Entry 6LVX (X-ray diffraction, 2.77 A resolution); this record covers chains A and B.

# Chain A (and B)
Molecule: Toll-like receptor 7
Organism: Macaca mulatta
Notes: chain B of this document is another copy of the same molecule, construct and numbering; everything in this record applies to it too
UniProt: B3Y653 (B3Y653_MACMU); numbering as in UniProt (aligned over 27-839)
Chain sequence (823 residues; each row starts with the number of its first residue):
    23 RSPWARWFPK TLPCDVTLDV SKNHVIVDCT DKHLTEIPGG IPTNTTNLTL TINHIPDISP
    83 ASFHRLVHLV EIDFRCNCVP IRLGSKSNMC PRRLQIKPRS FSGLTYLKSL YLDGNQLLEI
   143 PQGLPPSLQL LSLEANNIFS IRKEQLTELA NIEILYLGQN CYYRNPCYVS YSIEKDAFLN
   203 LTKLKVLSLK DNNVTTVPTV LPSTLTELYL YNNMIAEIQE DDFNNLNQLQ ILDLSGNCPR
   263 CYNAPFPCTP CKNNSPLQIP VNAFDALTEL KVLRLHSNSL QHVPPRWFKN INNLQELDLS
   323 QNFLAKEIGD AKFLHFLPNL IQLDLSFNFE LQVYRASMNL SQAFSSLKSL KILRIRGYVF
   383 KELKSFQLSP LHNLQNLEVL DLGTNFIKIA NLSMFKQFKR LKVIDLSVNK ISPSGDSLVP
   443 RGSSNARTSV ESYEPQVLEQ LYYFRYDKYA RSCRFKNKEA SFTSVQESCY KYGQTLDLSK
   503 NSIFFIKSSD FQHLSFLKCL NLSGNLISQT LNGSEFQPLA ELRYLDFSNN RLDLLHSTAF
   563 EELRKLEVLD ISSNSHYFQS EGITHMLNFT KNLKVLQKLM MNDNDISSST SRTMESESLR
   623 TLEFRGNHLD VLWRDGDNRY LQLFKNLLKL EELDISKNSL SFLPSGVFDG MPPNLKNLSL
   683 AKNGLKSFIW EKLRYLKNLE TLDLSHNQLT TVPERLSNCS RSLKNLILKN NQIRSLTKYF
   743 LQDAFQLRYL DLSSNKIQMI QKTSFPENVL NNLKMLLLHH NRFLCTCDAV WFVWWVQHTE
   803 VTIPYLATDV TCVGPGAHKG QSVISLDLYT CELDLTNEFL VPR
Not modelled in the structure: 23-26, 43, 436-458, 476-489, 836-845
Sequence notes: expression tag (23-26, 840-845); engineered mutation Gln-167 (Asn in B3Y653), Gln-389 (Asn in B3Y653), Leu-440 (Ser in B3Y653), Val-441 (Glu in B3Y653), Pro-442 (Val in B3Y653), Arg-443 (Gly in B3Y653), Gly-444 (Phe in B3Y653), Ser-445 (Cys in B3Y653), Gln-488 (Asn in B3Y653), Gln-799 (Asn in B3Y653)
Disulfides: Cys-36/Cys-51, Cys-98/Cys-475, Cys-100/Cys-112, Cys-183/Cys-189, Cys-260/Cys-273, Cys-263/Cys-270, Cys-491/Cys-521, Cys-787/Cys-814, Cys-789/Cys-833
Glycans and other covalent adducts: N-acetylglucosamine (NAG) linked to Asn-69, Asn-215, Asn-413, Asn-523, Asn-590, Asn-679, Asn-720
Small-molecule neighbours:
  - EWL (6-azanyl-2-butoxy-9-(phenylmethyl)-7H-purin-8-one), molecule 1: Phe-349, Phe-351, Gln-354, Val-355, Tyr-356, Val-381, Thr-406, Phe-408, Lys-432
  - EWL, molecule 2: Thr-532, Asp-555, Leu-557, Gly-584, Ile-585, Thr-586
From the paper describing this entry:
  - binding site for EWL: Asp-555

# How chain A and chain B interact
Residue-residue contacts (79; chain A residue first):
  Arg-104(A) with Asp-637(B)
  Lys-108(A) with Asp-637(B), salt bridge; Phe-664(B); Ser-689(B)
  Ser-109(A) with Lys-688(B); Ser-689(B)
  Tyr-185(A) with Gly-638(B)
  Arg-186(A) with Arg-636(B); Asp-637(B), hydrogen bond (side chain-backbone)
  Tyr-264(A) with Thr-586(B), hydrogen bond
  Asn-265(A) with Gly-584(B); Ile-585(B); Thr-586(B), hydrogen bond; Thr-612(B), hydrogen bond
  Ala-266(A) with Arg-641(B), hydrogen bond (backbone-side chain)
  Pro-267(A) with Asp-639(B); Arg-641(B)
  Phe-268(A) with Arg-641(B), hydrogen bond (backbone-side chain)
  Pro-269(A) with Asp-639(B); Arg-641(B)
  Phe-408(A) with Ile-585(B), hydrophobic
  Val-430(A) with Ser-582(B)
  Lys-432(A) with Ser-530(B); Thr-532(B); Asp-555(B); Tyr-579(B)
  Gln-462(A) with Glu-583(B)
  Leu-463(A) with Glu-583(B)
  Tyr-464(A) with Glu-583(B), hydrogen bond (backbone-side chain)
  Tyr-465(A) with Glu-583(B), hydrogen bond (backbone-side chain)
  Phe-466(A) with Glu-583(B), hydrogen bond (backbone-side chain); Gly-584(B)
  Lys-502(A) with His-578(B)
  Asn-503(A) with Arg-553(B), hydrogen bond (backbone-side chain)
  Ser-504(A) with Ser-530(B), hydrogen bond
  Phe-506(A) with Phe-506(B), hydrophobic
  Gly-526(A) with Arg-553(B), hydrogen bond (backbone-side chain)
  Asn-527(A) with Arg-553(B), hydrogen bond (backbone-side chain)
  Leu-528(A) with Leu-528(B); Arg-553(B)
  Ser-530(A) with Lys-432(B); Ser-504(B), hydrogen bond
  Arg-553(A) with Asn-503(B), hydrogen bond (side chain-backbone); Gly-526(B), hydrogen bond (side chain-backbone); Asn-527(B), hydrogen bond (side chain-backbone); Leu-528(B)
  Asp-555(A) with Lys-432(B), salt bridge
  His-578(A) with Lys-502(B)
  Tyr-579(A) with Lys-432(B), hydrogen bond
  Ser-582(A) with Val-430(B); Lys-502(B)
  Glu-583(A) with Arg-378(B), salt bridge; Gln-462(B); Leu-463(B); Tyr-464(B), hydrogen bond (side chain-backbone); Tyr-465(B), hydrogen bond (side chain-backbone); Phe-466(B), hydrogen bond (side chain-backbone)
  Gly-584(A) with Phe-466(B)
  Ile-585(A) with Asn-265(B); Phe-408(B), hydrophobic
  Thr-586(A) with Tyr-264(B); Asn-265(B), hydrogen bond
  Thr-612(A) with Asn-265(B), hydrogen bond
  Arg-636(A) with Arg-186(B)
  Asp-637(A) with Arg-104(B); Lys-108(B), salt bridge; Arg-186(B), hydrogen bond (backbone-side chain)
  Gly-638(A) with Arg-104(B); Tyr-185(B)
  Asp-639(A) with Pro-267(B); Pro-269(B)
  Arg-641(A) with Ala-266(B), hydrogen bond (side chain-backbone); Pro-267(B); Phe-268(B), hydrogen bond (side chain-backbone); Pro-269(B)
  Phe-664(A) with Lys-108(B)
  Lys-688(A) with Ser-109(B)
  Ser-689(A) with Lys-108(B)
  Arg-784(A) with Arg-784(B)
Interface residues without a listed pair, chain A (52 interface residues in all): Ile-103, Arg-378, Thr-406, Thr-532, Gln-581, Gln-760
Interface residues without a listed pair, chain B (55 interface residues in all): Ile-103, Phe-349, Thr-406, Gln-531, Asn-551, Gln-581, Lys-821

# Summary
The interface between chain A and chain B involves 52 residues on one side and 55 on the other; the contacts
include 26 hydrogen bonds and 4 salt bridges. Polar contacts include Lys-108(A)/Asp-637(B),
Asp-555(A)/Lys-432(B) and Glu-583(A)/Arg-378(B). Ligands of chain A: compound EWL. From the paper: a binding
site for EWL at Asp-555(A).
Both chains are Toll-like receptor 7 (Macaca mulatta). Entry 6LVX (Crystal structure of TLR7/Cpd-1 (SM-374527)
complex) was determined by X-ray diffraction together with 6LVY, 6LVZ, 6LW0 and 6LW1 from the same study.
